3J8F - chains 1 and 7 of the 5 polymer chains in the assembly; structure by electron microscopy, 3.70 A resolution.

[Chain 1]
Molecule: Capsid protein VP1
Source organism: Human poliovirus 1 Mahoney
UniProtKB: P03300 (POLG_POL1M); residues 1-302 here correspond to UniProt positions 580-881 (UniProt number = residue number + 579)
Amino-acid sequence (302 residues; each row starts with the number of its first residue):
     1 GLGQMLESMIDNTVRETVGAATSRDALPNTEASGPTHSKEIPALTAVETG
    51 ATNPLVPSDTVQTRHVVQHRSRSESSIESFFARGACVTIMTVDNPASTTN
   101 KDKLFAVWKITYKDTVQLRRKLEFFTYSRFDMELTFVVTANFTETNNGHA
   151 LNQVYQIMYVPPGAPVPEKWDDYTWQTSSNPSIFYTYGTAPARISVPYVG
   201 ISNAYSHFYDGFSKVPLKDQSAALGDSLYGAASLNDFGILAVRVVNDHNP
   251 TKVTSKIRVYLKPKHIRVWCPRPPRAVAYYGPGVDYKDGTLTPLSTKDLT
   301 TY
Unresolved in the structure: 1-19
Curated features (UniProtKB/Swiss-Prot):
  - region: Gly1 to Ala21 (Amphipathic alpha-helix)
  - site: Tyr302 (Cleavage)
From the paper describing this entry:
  - conformationally variable residues (loop rearrangement): Thr145 to Gly148, Pro162 to Pro165, Thr174 to Thr177, Asn203 to Tyr205, Ser233 to Asp236, Asp236 to Phe237
  - contacts within the chain: Lys109-Leu234 (backbone contact)

[Chain 7]
Molecule: Poliovirus receptor
Source organism: Homo sapiens
UniProtKB: P15151 (PVR_HUMAN); numbering as in UniProt (aligned over 1-417)
Amino-acid sequence (423 residues; each row starts with the number of its first residue):
     1 MARAMAAAWPLLLVALLVLSWPPPGTGDVVVQAPTQVPGFLGDSVTLPCY
    51 LQVPNMEVTHVSQLTWARHGESGSMAVFHQTQGPSYSESKRLEFVAARLG
   101 AELRNASLRMFGLRVEDEGNYTCLFVTFPQGSRSVDIWLRVLAKPQNTAE
   151 VQKVQLTGEPVPMARCVSTGGRPPAQITWHSDLGGMPNTSQVPGFLSGTV
   201 TVTSLWILVPSSQVDGKNVTCKVEHESFEKPQLLTVNLTVYYPPEVSISG
   251 YDNNWYLGQNEATLTCDARSNPEPTGYNWSTTMGPLPPFAVAQGAQLLIR
   301 PVDKPINTTLICNVTNALGARQAELTVQVKEGPPSEHSGISRNAIIFLVL
   351 GILVFLILLGIGIYFYWSKCSREVLWHCHLCPSSTEHASASANGHVSYSA
   401 VSRENSSSQDPQTEGTRHHHHHH
Unresolved in the structure: 1-27, 334-423
Differences from the reference sequence: expression tag (418-423)
Disulfide bonds: Cys49-Cys123, Cys166-Cys221, Cys266-Cys312
Covalent attachments: N-acetylglucosamine (NAG) linked to Asn105, Asn188, Asn218, Asn237, Asn307, Asn313; glycan linked to Asn120
From the paper describing this entry:
  - post-translational modification sites: Asn218, Asn237
  - conformationally variable residues (loop rearrangement): Asp28 to Val31, Gln52 to Thr59, Arg68 to Ser74, Phe78 to Pro84, Val126 to Pro129

[How chain 1 and chain 7 interact]
Contacting residue pairs (9; chain 1 residue first):
  Thr292(1) - Gly70(7)
  Pro293(1) - Gly70(7)
  Leu294(1) - Glu71(7)
  Ser295(1) - Glu71(7)
  Ser295(1) - Gly73(7)  hydrogen bond (side chain-backbone)
  Thr296(1) - Arg68(7)
  Thr296(1) - Glu71(7)
  Thr296(1) - Glu88(7)
  Lys297(1) - Ser87(7)  hydrogen bond (side chain-backbone)
Other interface residues (no listed pair), chain 7 (7 interface residues in all): Ser72

[Overview]
The interface between chain 1 and chain 7 involves 6 residues on one side and 7 on the other; the contacts
include 2 hydrogen bonds. Among the polar pairs are Ser295(1)-Gly73(7) and Lys297(1)-Ser87(7). The paper
reports modification sites Asn218(7) and Asn237(7); conformational variability at Thr145(1), Pro162(1) and
Asp28(7) among others.
Chain 1 is Capsid protein VP1 (Human poliovirus 1 Mahoney) and chain 7 is Poliovirus receptor (Homo sapiens);
the structure, Cryo-EM reconstruction of poliovirus-receptor complex, was determined by electron microscopy
(same publication as 3J9F).
